Entry 8IE2 (X-ray diffraction, 3.60 A resolution); this record covers chains B and F of the 4 polymer chains in the assembly.

== Chain B ==
Molecule: Glycine--tRNA ligase alpha subunit
Source organism: Lactiplantibacillus plantarum WCFS1
Notes: EC 6.1.1.14
UniProtKB: Q88VS2 (SYGA_LACPL); numbering as in UniProt (aligned over 1-299)
Amino-acid sequence (301 residues; numbered -1 to 299; the number before each row is that of its first residue; numbers below 1 keep their minus sign (Gly-1 is residue -1)):
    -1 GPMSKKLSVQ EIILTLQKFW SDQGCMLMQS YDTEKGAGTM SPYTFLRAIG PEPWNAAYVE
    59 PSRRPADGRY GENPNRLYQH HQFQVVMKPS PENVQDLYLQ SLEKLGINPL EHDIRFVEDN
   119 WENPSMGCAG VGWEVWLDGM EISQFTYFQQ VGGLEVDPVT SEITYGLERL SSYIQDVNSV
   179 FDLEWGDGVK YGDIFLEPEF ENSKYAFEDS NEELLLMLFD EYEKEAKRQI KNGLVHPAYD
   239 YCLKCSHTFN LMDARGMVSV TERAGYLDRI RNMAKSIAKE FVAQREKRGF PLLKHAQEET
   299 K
Disordered / not traced: -1 to 0
Sequence notes: expression tag (-1 to 0)

== Chain F ==
Molecule: Glycine--tRNA ligase beta subunit
Source organism: Lactiplantibacillus plantarum WCFS1
Notes: EC 6.1.1.14
UniProtKB: Q88VS3 (SYGB_LACPL); residue numbers follow UniProt; this construct covers 1-694
Amino-acid sequence (694 residues; row label = number of the first residue in the row):
     1 MAKTYLLEIG LEEMPAHVVT PSVLQLKERM IKFLKDARLD FEDVKTFSTP RRLTVQVLGL
    61 ADKQADVKKE VRGPAKKIAQ DADGNWTKAA IGFSKGQGAS TDDIVFKDVK GTPYVFVQTF
   121 TAGKTAAEVL TGGIKDVITK MNFPTMMKWS TYSFKYIRPI RWIVSLLDDE VVPVQILDVA
   181 AGRVSRGHRF LGHDVEIATA ADYEADLASV QVVADAAKRK ATIREQIAAL ANERDWQIKV
   241 NEDLLEEVNN LVEYPTAFAG DFDTKYLTIP DEVLITSMRD HQRFFYVTDA EDNLLPHFVS
   301 VRNGNTDHLE NVALGNQKVL TARLEDAAFF YHEDQQHSIQ EYVERLKKVS FHDKIGTMYE
   361 KMQRVMIISD FLADRFGLTE TEKNQLHRAA QIYKFDLVTG MVGEFPELQG VMGDKYAVLK
   421 GEDPAVGQAI REHYMPISAD GDLPKSKVGA VLAIADKVDS ITSFFAVGLT PSGSNDPFAL
   481 RRQAFGIVRI VREQGWDFPI RQLEADIQKE LVAHDATYNL DFEKQTAPVA DFLTDRVKQW
   541 FNNRKIRYDI VDTVIKGSRQ DIREMFKAAD VLNAHQDDPQ FKDTIEAFTR LLRITAKAKL
   601 AADDLTVDPS LFENEAEQHL YDAVLELQKQ FTPAMSMEDR FKALAALRPL IVDYFEQTMV
   661 MSKDEKVRDN HLKQLLTIAQ MINVMGDLNQ LIVK
Disordered / not traced: 65-123

== Interface between chain B and chain F ==
Pairs across the interface (62; chain B residue first):
  Asn71(B) with Asp326(F)
  Arg74(B) with Glu404(F), salt bridge
  Pro87(B) with Ser150(F); Thr151(F)
  Ser88(B) with Ser150(F), hydrogen bond (backbone-side chain)
  Glu90(B) with Arg161(F); Asp178(F); Val179(F); Arg186(F), salt bridge
  Gln93(B) with Glu12(F), hydrogen bond; Glu13(F); Arg189(F), hydrogen bond
  Pro107(B) with Phe190(F)
  Leu108(B) with Phe190(F); Leu191(F), hydrophobic
  Glu109(B) with His308(F); Val312(F)
  His110(B) with Val312(F)
  Asp111(B) with Arg302(F); Asn303(F); Val312(F)
  Ile112(B) with Phe190(F)
  Arg113(B) with Ser300(F)
  Phe114(B) with Glu13(F)
  Glu116(B) with Pro15(F); Arg158(F), salt bridge
  Val129(B) with Met147(F), hydrophobic; Arg158(F)
  Gly130(B) with Arg158(F)
  Trp131(B) with Glu12(F); Glu13(F), hydrogen bond (side chain-backbone); Arg158(F)
  Trp134(B) with His281(F); Gln282(F); Arg283(F)
  Asp136(B) with Asn311(F); Val312(F); Gly315(F); Asn316(F), hydrogen bond (backbone-backbone); Val319(F)
  Gly137(B) with Gln282(F), hydrogen bond (backbone-side chain); Asn316(F), hydrogen bond (backbone-side chain); Val319(F)
  Met138(B) with Val319(F), hydrophobic
  Tyr145(B) with Glu12(F), hydrogen bond; Met147(F), hydrophobic; Pro159(F), hydrophobic; Arg161(F), hydrogen bond
  Gln147(B) with Met147(F); Lys148(F), hydrogen bond (side chain-backbone); Lys155(F)
  Glu153(B) with Lys148(F), salt bridge
  Asp155(B) with Thr151(F)
  Pro156(B) with Ser150(F); Thr151(F)
  Val157(B) with Lys148(F); Trp149(F); Ser150(F), hydrogen bond (backbone-backbone)
  Ser170(B) with Lys318(F)
  Asp174(B) with Lys318(F), salt bridge
  Val175(B) with Lys318(F)
  Thr259(B) with Asp353(F), hydrogen bond
Other interface residues (no listed pair), chain B (40 interface residues in all): Asn73, Leu97, Val115, Asn118, Val154, Tyr171, Asn176, Val258
Other interface residues (no listed pair), chain F (41 interface residues in all): Met14, Thr145, Met146, Ile160, Phe284, Asp307, Arg323

== Overview ==
40 residues of chain B face 41 of chain F across their interface, with 12 hydrogen bonds and 5 salt bridges.
Polar contacts include Arg74(B)-Glu404(F), Glu90(B)-Arg186(F) and Glu116(B)-Arg158(F).
Chain B is Glycine--tRNA ligase alpha subunit and chain F is Glycine--tRNA ligase beta subunit, both from
Lactiplantibacillus plantarum WCFS1; the structure, Crystal structure of Lactiplantibacillus plantarum GlyRS,
was determined by X-ray diffraction.
